PDB entry 4LCV | X-ray diffraction, 2.00 A resolution | chain A

Chain A:
Protein: Double C2-like domain-containing protein beta
Organism: Rattus norvegicus
Notes: fragment: C2A domain
UniProt: P70610 (DOC2B_RAT); residues 125-255 here = UniProt positions 125-255
Sequence (138 residues; each row starts with the number of its first residue):
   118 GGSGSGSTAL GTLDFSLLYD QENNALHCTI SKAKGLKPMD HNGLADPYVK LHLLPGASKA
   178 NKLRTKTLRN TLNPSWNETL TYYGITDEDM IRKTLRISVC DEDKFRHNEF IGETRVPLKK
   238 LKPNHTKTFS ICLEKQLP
Not modelled in the structure: 118-125, 156-160, 254-255
Sequence notes: expression tag (118-124)
UniProt features mapped onto this chain:
  - binding site (Ca(2+)): Asp157, Asp163, Asp218, Asp220
  - mutagenesis: His158 (H158A: Loss of calcium-dependent binding to liposomes and altered fusion-promoting activity; when associated with A-222 and A-360), Asp218 (D218N: Binds liposomes in a calcium-independent manner; when associated with N-220), Asp220 (D220N: Binds liposomes in a calcium-independent manner; when associated with N-218), Phe222 (F222A: Loss of calcium-dependent binding to liposomes and altered fusion-promoting activity; when associated with A-158 and A-360), Lys237 (K237E: Loss of calcium-independent binding to liposomes. Loss of interaction with the SNARE complex and altered fusion-promoting activity; when associated with E-319)

Overview:
From UniProt: 4 Ca2+-binding residues and 5 mutagenesis sites.
Chain A is Double C2-like domain-containing protein beta (Rattus norvegicus); the structure, Crystal Structure
of DOC2B C2A domain, was determined by X-ray diffraction together with 4LDC from the same study.
